9PBF - chains C and D of the 12 polymer chains in the assembly; structure by electron microscopy, 4.01 A resolution (low resolution: residue-level contacts below are approximate; hydrogen-bond / salt-bridge calls are withheld).

[Chain C (and D)]
Protein: Vesicle-fusing ATPase
From: Cricetulus griseus
Notes: EC 3.6.4.6; chain D of this document is another copy of the same molecule, construct and numbering; everything in this record applies to it too
UniProtKB: P18708 (NSF_CRIGR); residues 1-744 here = UniProt positions 1-744
Sequence (747 residues; row label = number of the first residue in the row; numbers below 1 keep their minus sign (Gly-2 is residue -2)):
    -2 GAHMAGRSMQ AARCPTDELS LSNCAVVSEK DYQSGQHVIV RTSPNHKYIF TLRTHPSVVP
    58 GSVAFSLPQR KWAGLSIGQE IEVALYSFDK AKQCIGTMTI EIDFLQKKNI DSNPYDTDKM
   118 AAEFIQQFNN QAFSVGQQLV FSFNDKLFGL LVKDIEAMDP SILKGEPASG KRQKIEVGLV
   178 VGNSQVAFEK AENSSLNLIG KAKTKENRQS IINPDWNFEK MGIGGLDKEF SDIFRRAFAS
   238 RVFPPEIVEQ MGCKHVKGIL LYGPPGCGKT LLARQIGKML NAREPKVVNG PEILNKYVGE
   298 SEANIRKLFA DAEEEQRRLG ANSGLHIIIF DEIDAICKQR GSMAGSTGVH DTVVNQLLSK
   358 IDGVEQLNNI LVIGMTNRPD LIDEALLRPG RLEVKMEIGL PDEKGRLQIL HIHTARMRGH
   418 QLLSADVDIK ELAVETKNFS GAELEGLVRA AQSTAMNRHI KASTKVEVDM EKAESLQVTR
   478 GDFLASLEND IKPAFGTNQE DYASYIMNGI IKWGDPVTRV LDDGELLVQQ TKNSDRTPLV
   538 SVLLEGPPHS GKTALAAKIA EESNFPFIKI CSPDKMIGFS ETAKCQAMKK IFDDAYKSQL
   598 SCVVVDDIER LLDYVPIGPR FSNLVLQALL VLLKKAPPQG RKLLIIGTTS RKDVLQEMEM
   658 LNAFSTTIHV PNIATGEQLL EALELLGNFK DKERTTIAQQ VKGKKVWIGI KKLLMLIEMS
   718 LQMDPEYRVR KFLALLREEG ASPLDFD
Unresolved in the structure: -2 to 0, 154-168, 741-744
Sequence notes: expression tag (-2 to 0)
Residues lining bound ligands:
  - ATP (adenosine-5'-triphosphate), molecule 1: Gly219, Ile220, Gly221, Leu223, Pro262, Gly263, Cys264, Gly265, Lys266, Thr267, Leu268, Asn374, Ile406, His410, Gly438, Ala439, Glu442
  - ATP, molecule 2: Lys251, Asp359, Arg385, Arg388
  - ATP, molecule 3: Tyr502, Ile503, Met504, Asn505, Gly506, Ile507, Ile508, Trp510, Val514, His546, Ser547, Gly548, Lys549, Thr550, Ala551, Leu552, Asp604, Ile707, Lys708
Curated features (UniProtKB/Swiss-Prot):
  - binding site (ATP): Asn505 to Trp510, Pro545 to Leu552
  - binding site (Mg(2+)): Thr550
  - modified residue: Lys105 (N6-acetyllysine), Ser207 (Phosphoserine), Tyr259 (Phosphotyrosine), Ser569 (Phosphoserine)
What the authors report for this chain:
  - post-translational modification sites: Ser207 (citing earlier work)

[Chain C / chain D interface]
Pairs across the interface (67):
  Ile209(C) with Val463(D)
  Trp213(C) with Lys462(D)
  Asn214(C) with Thr461(D); Lys462(D)
  Arg232(C) with Ser450(D); Thr451(D); Asn454(D)
  Arg233(C) with Asp487(D)
  Ala236(C) with Met453(D)
  Val239(C) with Val463(D); Val465(D)
  Phe240(C) with Met453(D)
  Glu246(C) with Arg413(D)
  Gln247(C) with Arg413(D); His417(D)
  Met248(C) with Met414(D); Gln449(D)
  Gly249(C) with Arg413(D)
  Lys251(C) with Arg446(D)
  Val253(C) with Arg446(D)
  Val295(C) with Asn292(D); Lys293(D)
  Glu297(C) with Lys293(D)
  Arg303(C) with Glu289(D)
  Arg337(C) with Asn374(D); Arg375(D)
  Asn352(C) with Glu329(D)
  Gln353(C) with Asn286(D)
  Ser356(C) with Asn286(D); Gly287(D); Asp328(D)
  Gly360(C) with Thr267(D); Arg271(D)
  Val361(C) with Arg271(D); Val284(D); Asp328(D)
  Pro386(C) with Glu440(D)
  Glu390(C) with Gly443(D); Arg446(D)
  Gln526(C) with Gln719(D)
  Gln527(C) with Glu715(D); Gln719(D)
  Asn530(C) with Gln719(D)
  Ser531(C) with Glu715(D)
  Arg533(C) with Leu683(D); Asn685(D)
  Thr534(C) with Met712(D); Glu715(D)
  Pro616(C) with Arg617(D)
  Phe618(C) with Arg617(D)
  Asn620(C) with Asp610(D)
  Leu621(C) with Phe576(D)
  Gln624(C) with Arg607(D); Asp610(D); Tyr611(D)
  Leu627(C) with Arg607(D)
  Val628(C) with Asp571(D); Ile574(D)
  Leu629(C) with Ile574(D)
  Lys631(C) with Asp604(D)
  Glu654(C) with Pro613(D); Ile614(D)
  Met655(C) with Ile614(D)
  Glu656(C) with Pro613(D); Arg648(D)
  Asn659(C) with His546(D)
  Ser662(C) with Lys709(D)
Other interface residues (no listed pair), chain C (60 interface residues in all): Phe215, Phe231, Pro241, Cys250, Tyr294, Glu299, Gly338, Thr349, Glu381, Ala382, Arg385, Leu523, Leu536, Lys586, Lys632
Other interface residues (no listed pair), chain D (62 interface residues in all): Pro262, Gly263, Pro288, Asp331, Ala332, Leu419, Ala439, Ala447, Ile457, Ala459, Ser460, Ala470, Ala491, Pro570, Val612, Met720

[In short]
60 residues of chain C face 62 of chain D across their interface. Chain C binds 3 copies of ATP. UniProt lists
14 ATP-binding residues and Mg2+-binding residue Thr550(C) on chain C. From the paper: a modification site at
Ser207(C).
Chain C and chain D are both Vesicle-fusing ATPase (Cricetulus griseus); the structure, 21bin20S complex
(NSF-alphaSNAP-2:1 syntaxin-1a:SNAP-25), non-hydrolyzing, class 10, was determined by electron microscopy,
deposited together with 9OJR, 9OJU, 9OJZ, 9OK3, 9OK5, 9OKC and 17 further entries.
